Entry 8GKH (electron microscopy, 2.70 A resolution); this record covers chains P and W of the 4 polymer chains in the assembly.

Chain P:
Molecule: Maltodextrin-binding protein (Fragment), OrfB_Zn_ribbon domain-containing protein
From: Methanosarcina mazei
UniProt: chimeric construct of A0A0F8NYV9, A0A0L0H5U9: residues -376 to -8 from A0A0F8NYV9 (A0A0F8NYV9_METMZ) positions 1-369 (UniProt number = residue number + 377); residues 2-638 from A0A0L0H5U9 positions 2-638 (same numbers)
Amino-acid sequence (1032 residues; each row starts with the number of its first residue; numbers below 1 keep their minus sign (Met-393 is residue -393)):
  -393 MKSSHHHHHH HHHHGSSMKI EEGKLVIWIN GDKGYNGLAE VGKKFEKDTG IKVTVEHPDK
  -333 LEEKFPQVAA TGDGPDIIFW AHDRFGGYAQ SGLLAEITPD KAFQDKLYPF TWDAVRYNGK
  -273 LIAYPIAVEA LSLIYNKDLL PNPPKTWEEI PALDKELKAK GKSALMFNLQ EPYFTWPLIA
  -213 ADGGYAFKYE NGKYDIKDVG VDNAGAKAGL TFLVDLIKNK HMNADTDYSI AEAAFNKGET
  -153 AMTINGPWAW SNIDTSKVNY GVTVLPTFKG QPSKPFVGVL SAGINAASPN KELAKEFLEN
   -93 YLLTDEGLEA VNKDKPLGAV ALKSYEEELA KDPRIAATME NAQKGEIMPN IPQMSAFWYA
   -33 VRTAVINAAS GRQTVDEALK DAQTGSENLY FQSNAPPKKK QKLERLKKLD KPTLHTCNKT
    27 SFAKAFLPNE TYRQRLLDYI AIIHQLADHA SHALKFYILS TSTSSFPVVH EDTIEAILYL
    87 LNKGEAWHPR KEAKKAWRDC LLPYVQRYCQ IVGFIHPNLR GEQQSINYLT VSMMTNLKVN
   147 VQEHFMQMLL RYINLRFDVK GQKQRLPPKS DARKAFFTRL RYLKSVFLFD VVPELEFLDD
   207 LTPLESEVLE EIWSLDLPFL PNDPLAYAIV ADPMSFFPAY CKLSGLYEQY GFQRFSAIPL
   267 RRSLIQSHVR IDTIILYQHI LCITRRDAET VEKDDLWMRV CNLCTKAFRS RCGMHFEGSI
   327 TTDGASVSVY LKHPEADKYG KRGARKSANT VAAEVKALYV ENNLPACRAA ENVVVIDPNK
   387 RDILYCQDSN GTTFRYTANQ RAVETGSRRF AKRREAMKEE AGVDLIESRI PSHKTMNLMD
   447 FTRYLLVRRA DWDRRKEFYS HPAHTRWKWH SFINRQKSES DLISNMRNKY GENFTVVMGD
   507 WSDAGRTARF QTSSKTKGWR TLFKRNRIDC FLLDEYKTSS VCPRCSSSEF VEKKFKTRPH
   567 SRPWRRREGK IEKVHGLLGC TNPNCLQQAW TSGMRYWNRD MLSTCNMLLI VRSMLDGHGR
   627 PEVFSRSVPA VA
Unresolved in the structure: -393 to 17, 346-361, 634-638
Differences from the reference sequence: initiating methionine (-393); expression tag (-392 to -377); conflict Ile-374 (Thr3 in A0A0F8NYV9), Gly-9 (Asn368 in A0A0F8NYV9); linker (-7 to 1)
Bound ions: Mg2+ site 1: Asp383, Glu541 (shared with 1 residue of chain T); Mg2+ site 2: Asn385, Asp606 (shared with 1 residue of chain T); Zn2+: Cys548, Cys551, Cys586, Cys591
What the authors report for this chain:
  - mutagenesis - D300R, C310R, C310R/D487K/T513K, D487K, E498R, T513K: increased catalytic activity
  - binding site for the 78-nt RNA strand (chain W): Thr22, Lys25, Arg157, Arg268, Lys312, Arg315, Arg317, Arg387, Arg414, Arg415, Asn480, Arg481, Gln482, Lys483, Arg531, Arg550, Lys562, Arg564, Ser567, Trp570, Arg572, Leu583, Trp596, Ser598, Arg601, Tyr602, Trp603, Asn604, Asp606, Met607, Cys611
  - binding site for the 35-nt DNA strand: His21, Gln130, Asn133, Gln148, Arg260, Arg268, Ser269, Arg291, Tyr345, Arg407, Arg420, Lys440
  - binding site for the 15-nt DNA strand: Arg96, Gln129, Asn133
  - Mg2+ coordination: Asp383, Asn385, Glu541, Asp606
  - catalytic residues: Asp606

Chain W:
Molecule: 78-nt RNA strand
From: Spizellomyces punctatus
Sequence (78 nucleotides; row label = number of the first residue in the row; note: 8 numbers in that range are skipped by the numbering (no residue carries them; nothing is unmodelled there)):
     5 UCCGAGCCGG UAGUCGCGCG GUUCAAUCCC UGGUGCGGGU GCUAGU
    59 GCACCGGCUC CGCACUAUCU AUAGGUUAUG AA
Unresolved in the structure: 59-60

Chain P / chain W interface:
Contacting residue pairs (135; chain P residue first):
  His21(P) - U76(W)  hydrogen bond to the base
  Thr22(P) - U76(W)  sugar contact
  Cys23(P) - U76(W)  hydrogen bond to the sugar
  Cys23(P) - C77(W)  sugar contact
  Asn24(P) - A75(W)  base contact
  Lys25(P) - U35(W)  sugar contact
  Lys25(P) - C77(W)  hydrogen bond to the phosphate
  Lys25(P) - U78(W)  salt bridge to the phosphate
  Thr26(P) - U35(W)  base contact
  Ser27(P) - U35(W)  hydrogen bond to the phosphate
  Lys30(P) - C34(W)  hydrogen bond to the phosphate
  Lys30(P) - U35(W)  salt bridge to the phosphate
  Ser138(P) - A79(W)  sugar contact
  Asn142(P) - A79(W)  hydrogen bond to the sugar
  Asn142(P) - U80(W)  hydrogen bond to the sugar
  Asn146(P) - A81(W)  hydrogen bond to the sugar
  Glu149(P) - A81(W)  base contact
  His150(P) - A81(W)  hydrogen bond to the sugar
  His150(P) - G82(W)  hydrogen bond to the sugar
  Arg157(P) - G83(W)  salt bridge to the phosphate
  Phe261(P) - G82(W)  phosphate contact
  Ser262(P) - A81(W)  phosphate contact
  Ser262(P) - G82(W)  hydrogen bond to the phosphate
  Pro265(P) - U80(W)  sugar contact
  Pro265(P) - A81(W)  sugar contact
  Leu266(P) - U80(W)  phosphate contact
  Leu266(P) - A81(W)  hydrogen bond to the phosphate
  Arg267(P) - A79(W)  hydrogen bond to the sugar
  Arg267(P) - U80(W)  phosphate contact
  Arg268(P) - A81(W)  salt bridge to the phosphate
  Ser273(P) - A79(W)  phosphate contact
  His274(P) - U78(W)  phosphate contact
  His274(P) - A79(W)  hydrogen bond to the phosphate
  Lys312(P) - U35(W)  base contact
  Lys312(P) - G36(W)  hydrogen bond to the base
  Lys312(P) - G37(W)  hydrogen bond to the base
  Lys312(P) - C73(W)  base contact
  Lys312(P) - U74(W)  hydrogen bond to the base
  Lys312(P) - A75(W)  base contact
  Ala313(P) - U35(W)  base contact
  Arg315(P) - A72(W)  salt bridge to the phosphate
  Arg317(P) - U74(W)  base contact
  Arg317(P) - A75(W)  salt bridge to the phosphate
  Arg317(P) - U76(W)  salt bridge to the phosphate
  Cys318(P) - U74(W)  hydrogen bond to the phosphate
  Ser334(P) - C77(W)  hydrogen bond to the sugar
  Tyr336(P) - C77(W)  hydrogen bond to the sugar
  Tyr336(P) - U78(W)  hydrogen bond to the sugar
  Arg387(P) - C7(W)  base contact
  Arg387(P) - G20(W)  hydrogen bond to the sugar
  Gln393(P) - G17(W)  hydrogen bond to the base
  Arg401(P) - G10(W)  salt bridge to the phosphate
  Thr403(P) - G8(W)  phosphate contact
  Thr403(P) - A9(W)  hydrogen bond to the phosphate
  Asn405(P) - C7(W)  hydrogen bond to the base
  Asn405(P) - G8(W)  sugar contact
  Gln406(P) - G8(W)  sugar contact
  Gln406(P) - A9(W)  sugar contact
  Val409(P) - G8(W)  phosphate contact
  Arg414(P) - C7(W)  hydrogen bond to the base
  Arg415(P) - U31(W)  hydrogen bond to the sugar
  Arg415(P) - C32(W)  salt bridge to the phosphate
  Lys418(P) - C6(W)  salt bridge to the phosphate
  Lys418(P) - C7(W)  salt bridge to the phosphate
  Glu421(P) - A86(W)  sugar contact
  Glu421(P) - U87(W)  sugar contact
  Asp430(P) - G88(W)  hydrogen bond to the sugar
  Leu431(P) - G88(W)  phosphate contact
  Leu431(P) - A89(W)  phosphate contact
  Ser434(P) - G88(W)  hydrogen bond to the sugar
  Ser434(P) - A89(W)  phosphate contact
  Arg435(P) - A89(W)  salt bridge to the phosphate
  Lys440(P) - G82(W)  salt bridge to the phosphate
  Trp475(P) - U35(W)  hydrogen bond to the phosphate
  His476(P) - C33(W)  salt bridge to the phosphate
  Phe478(P) - C77(W)  phosphate contact
  Ile479(P) - C34(W)  base contact
  Ile479(P) - U35(W)  sugar contact
  Asn480(P) - C34(W)  hydrogen bond to the base
  Arg481(P) - C77(W)  salt bridge to the phosphate
  Gln482(P) - U35(W)  hydrogen bond to the sugar
  Gln482(P) - G36(W)  hydrogen bond to the sugar
  Gln482(P) - A75(W)  base contact
  Lys483(P) - C34(W)  hydrogen bond to the base
  Lys483(P) - G36(W)  salt bridge to the phosphate
  Ser486(P) - G36(W)  hydrogen bond to the sugar
  Ser486(P) - G37(W)  sugar contact
  Gly511(P) - G82(W)  hydrogen bond to the base
  Gly511(P) - G83(W)  sugar contact
  Arg512(P) - G83(W)  sugar contact
  Thr513(P) - G83(W)  hydrogen bond to the sugar
  Thr513(P) - U84(W)  sugar contact
  Ala514(P) - U84(W)  sugar contact
  Arg515(P) - U84(W)  sugar contact
  Phe516(P) - U84(W)  hydrogen bond to the phosphate
  Phe516(P) - U85(W)  hydrogen bond to the phosphate
  Gln517(P) - U84(W)  hydrogen bond to the sugar
  Gln517(P) - U85(W)  sugar contact
  Thr518(P) - U84(W)  sugar contact
  Ser519(P) - G83(W)  base contact
  Arg531(P) - A75(W)  hydrogen bond to the phosphate
  Arg531(P) - U76(W)  salt bridge to the phosphate
  Arg550(P) - G17(W)  base contact
  Lys562(P) - C19(W)  hydrogen bond to the base
  Arg564(P) - C19(W)  hydrogen bond to the base
  Arg564(P) - G20(W)  hydrogen bond to the phosphate
  Arg564(P) - C21(W)  hydrogen bond to the phosphate
  His566(P) - G22(W)  base contact
  Ser567(P) - G20(W)  hydrogen bond to the base
  Ser567(P) - G22(W)  hydrogen bond to the base
  Arg568(P) - G20(W)  base contact
  Pro569(P) - U5(W)  sugar contact
  Pro569(P) - C6(W)  base contact
  Trp570(P) - U5(W)  base contact
  Trp570(P) - C6(W)  base contact
  Trp570(P) - A86(W)  phosphate contact
  Arg572(P) - G22(W)  hydrogen bond to the base
  Val580(P) - C19(W)  sugar contact
  Val580(P) - G20(W)  phosphate contact
  Gly582(P) - G20(W)  phosphate contact
  Leu583(P) - U18(W)  sugar contact
  Leu583(P) - C19(W)  sugar contact
  Leu583(P) - G20(W)  phosphate contact
  Trp596(P) - A16(W)  stacking on the base
  Ser598(P) - A16(W)  hydrogen bond to the base
  Met600(P) - A16(W)  base contact
  Arg601(P) - A16(W)  hydrogen bond to the sugar
  Tyr602(P) - A16(W)  base contact
  Tyr602(P) - U18(W)  base contact
  Trp603(P) - G17(W)  base contact
  Trp603(P) - U18(W)  sugar contact
  Asn604(P) - U18(W)  sugar contact
  Asn604(P) - C19(W)  sugar contact
  Met607(P) - G17(W)  sugar contact
  Cys611(P) - G17(W)  base contact
Interface residues without a listed pair, chain P (93 interface residues in all): Val145, Ser269, Ser316, Thr327, Glu425, His439, Arg472, Arg533

Summary:
The interface between chain P and chain W involves 93 residues on one side and 38 on the other; the contacts
include 50 hydrogen bonds, 17 salt bridges and 1 aromatic stacking contact. Polar pairs include
His21(P)-U76(W), Lys312(P)-G36(W) and Lys312(P)-G37(W). From the paper: the catalytic residue Asp606(P);
D300R, C310R and C310R/D487K/T513K of chain P, among others, increase catalytic activity; 6 substitutions were
tested in all.
Here chain P is Maltodextrin-binding protein (Fragment), OrfB_Zn_ribbon domain-containing protein
(Methanosarcina mazei) and chain W is a 78-nt RNA strand (Spizellomyces punctatus). Entry 8GKH (Structure of
the Spizellomyces punctatus Fanzor (SpuFz) in complex with omega RNA and target DNA) was determined by
electron microscopy.
